6AMU - chains A and B of the 5 polymer chains in the assembly; structure by X-ray diffraction, 2.15 A resolution.

Chain A:
Molecule: HLA class I histocompatibility antigen, A-2 alpha chain
Source organism: Homo sapiens
UniProtKB: P01892 (1A02_HUMAN); residues 2-274 here correspond to UniProt positions 26-298 (UniProt number = residue number + 24)
Sequence (273 residues; numbered 2 to 274; the number before each row is that of its first residue):
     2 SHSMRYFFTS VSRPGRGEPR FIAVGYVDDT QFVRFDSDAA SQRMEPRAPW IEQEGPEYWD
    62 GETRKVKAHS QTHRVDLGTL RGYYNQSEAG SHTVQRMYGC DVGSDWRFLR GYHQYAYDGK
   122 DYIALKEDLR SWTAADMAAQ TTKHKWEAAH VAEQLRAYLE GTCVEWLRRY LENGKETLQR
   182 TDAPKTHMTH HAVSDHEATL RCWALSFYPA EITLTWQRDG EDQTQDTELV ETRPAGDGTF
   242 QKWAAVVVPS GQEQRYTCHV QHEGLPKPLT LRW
Not modelled in the structure: 221-224
Disulfide bonds: Cys101-Cys164, Cys203-Cys259

Chain B:
Molecule: Beta-2-microglobulin
Source organism: Homo sapiens
UniProtKB: P61769 (B2MG_HUMAN); residues 1-99 here correspond to UniProt positions 21-119 (UniProt number = residue number + 20)
Sequence (100 residues; numbered 0 to 99; the number before each row is that of its first residue; numbering starts at 0):
     0 MIQRTPKIQV YSRHPAENGK SNFLNCYVSG FHPSDIEVDL LKNGERIEKV EHSDLSFSKD
    60 WSFYLLYYTE FTPTEKDEYA CRVNHVTLSQ PKIVKWDRDM
Disulfide bonds: Cys25-Cys80
Construct notes: initiating methionine (0)
Swiss-Prot annotation at these positions:
  - modified residue: Gln2 (Pyrrolidone carboxylic acid)
  - glycosylation: Ile1 (N-linked (Glc) (glycation) isoleucine), Lys19 (N-linked (Glc) (glycation) lysine), Lys41 (N-linked (Glc) (glycation) lysine), Lys48 (N-linked (Glc) (glycation) lysine), Lys58 (N-linked (Glc) (glycation) lysine), Lys91 (N-linked (Glc) (glycation) lysine), Lys94 (N-linked (Glc) (glycation) lysine)

How chain A and chain B interact:
Residue-residue contacts (59; chain A residue first):
  Phe8(A) with Ser55(B); Phe56(B), hydrophobic
  Phe9(A) with Phe56(B)
  Thr10(A) with Phe56(B); Phe62(B)
  Val12(A) with Ser33(B)
  Arg17(A) with Asp34(B), salt bridge
  Ile23(A) with Leu54(B), hydrophobic
  Val25(A) with Asp53(B); Leu54(B); Ser55(B)
  Tyr27(A) with Ser55(B); Tyr63(B), hydrogen bond
  Gln32(A) with Asp53(B), hydrogen bond
  Arg35(A) with Asp53(B), salt bridge
  Arg48(A) with Asp53(B), salt bridge
  Ser92(A) with Met0(B)
  His93(A) with Met0(B)
  Gln96(A) with His31(B), hydrogen bond; Phe56(B); Trp60(B), hydrogen bond (side chain-backbone); Phe62(B)
  Arg97(A) with Phe56(B)
  Gln115(A) with Trp60(B)
  Tyr116(A) with Trp60(B)
  Ala117(A) with Trp60(B), hydrophobic
  Asp119(A) with Met0(B); His31(B)
  Gly120(A) with His31(B); Trp60(B)
  Lys121(A) with Ile1(B); Arg3(B)
  Asp122(A) with Trp60(B), hydrogen bond
  Thr190(A) with Met99(B)
  His192(A) with Asp98(B), hydrogen bond (side chain-backbone); Met99(B)
  Arg202(A) with Met99(B)
  Trp204(A) with Met99(B), hydrogen bond (side chain-backbone)
  Val231(A) with Gln8(B)
  Glu232(A) with Lys6(B), salt bridge; Gln8(B), hydrogen bond (backbone-side chain)
  Thr233(A) with Tyr26(B)
  Arg234(A) with Gln8(B), hydrogen bond; Tyr10(B); Tyr26(B); Met99(B)
  Pro235(A) with Tyr10(B), hydrogen bond (backbone-side chain); Asn24(B); Tyr26(B); Leu65(B), hydrophobic
  Ala236(A) with Arg12(B), hydrogen bond (backbone-side chain); Asn24(B), hydrogen bond (backbone-side chain)
  Gly237(A) with Arg12(B), hydrogen bond (backbone-side chain)
  Asp238(A) with Arg12(B); His13(B), salt bridge
  Gln242(A) with Tyr10(B); Ser11(B); Arg12(B), hydrogen bond (side chain-backbone)
  Trp244(A) with Met99(B)
Other interface residues (no listed pair), chain A (38 interface residues in all): Thr94, Met98
Other interface residues (no listed pair), chain B (27 interface residues in all): Ser28, Pro32, Asp59

Summary:
Chain A and chain B form an interface of 38 and 27 residues respectively, with 14 hydrogen bonds and 5 salt
bridges. Among the polar pairs are Arg17(A)-Asp34(B), Arg35(A)-Asp53(B) and Arg48(A)-Asp53(B).
Here chain A is HLA class I histocompatibility antigen, A-2 alpha chain and chain B is Beta-2-microglobulin,
both from Homo sapiens. Entry 6AMU (Crystal structure of DMF5 TCR bound to HLA-A2 presenting synthetic peptide
MMWDRGLGMM) was determined by X-ray diffraction.
